9MJM - chain A; structure by X-ray diffraction, 2.17 A resolution.

== Chain A ==
Name: Son of sevenless homolog 1
Organism: Homo sapiens
Reference sequence: Q07889 (SOS1_HUMAN); residue numbers follow UniProt; this construct covers 564-1049
Chain sequence (487 residues; numbered 563 to 1049; the number before each row is that of its first residue):
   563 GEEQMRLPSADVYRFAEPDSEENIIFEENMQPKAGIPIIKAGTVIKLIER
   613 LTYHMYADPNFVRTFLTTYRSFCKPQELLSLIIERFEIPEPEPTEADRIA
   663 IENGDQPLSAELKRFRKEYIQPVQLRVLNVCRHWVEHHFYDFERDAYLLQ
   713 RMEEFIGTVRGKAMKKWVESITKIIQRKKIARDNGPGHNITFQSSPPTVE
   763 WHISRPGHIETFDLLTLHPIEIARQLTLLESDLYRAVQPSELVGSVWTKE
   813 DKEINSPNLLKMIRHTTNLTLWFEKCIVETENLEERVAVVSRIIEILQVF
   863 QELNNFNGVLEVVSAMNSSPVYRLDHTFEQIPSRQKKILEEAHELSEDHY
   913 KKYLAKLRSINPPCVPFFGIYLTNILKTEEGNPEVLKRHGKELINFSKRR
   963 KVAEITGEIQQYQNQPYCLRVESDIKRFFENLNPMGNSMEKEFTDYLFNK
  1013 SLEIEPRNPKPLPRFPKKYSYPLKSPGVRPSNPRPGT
Not modelled in the structure: 563-564, 590-596, 1045-1049
Differences from the reference sequence: expression tag (563)
Ligand contacts: A1BMD (2-({(1R)-1-[2-methyl-3-(trifluoromethyl)phenyl]ethyl}amino)-3-(2-oxaspiro[3.3]heptan-6-yl)-5,6,7,8-tetrahydropyrido[4,3-d]pyrimidin-4(3H)-one): V875, M878, N879, Y884, F890, K898, L901, E902, H905, E906, E909

== Overview ==
Chain A binds compound A1BMD.
Chain A is Son of sevenless homolog 1 (Homo sapiens); the structure, SOS1 in complex with an inhibitor, was
determined by X-ray diffraction, deposited together with 9MJL.
